Entry 9OA2 (electron microscopy, 3.85 A resolution); this record covers chains C and W of the 12 polymer chains in the assembly.

Chain C:
Name: Replicative DNA helicase
From: Escherichia coli
Notes: EC 3.6.4.12
UniProtKB: P0ACB0 (DNAB_ECOLI); numbering as in UniProt (aligned over 1-471)
Chain sequence (471 residues; numbered 1 to 471; the number before each row is that of its first residue):
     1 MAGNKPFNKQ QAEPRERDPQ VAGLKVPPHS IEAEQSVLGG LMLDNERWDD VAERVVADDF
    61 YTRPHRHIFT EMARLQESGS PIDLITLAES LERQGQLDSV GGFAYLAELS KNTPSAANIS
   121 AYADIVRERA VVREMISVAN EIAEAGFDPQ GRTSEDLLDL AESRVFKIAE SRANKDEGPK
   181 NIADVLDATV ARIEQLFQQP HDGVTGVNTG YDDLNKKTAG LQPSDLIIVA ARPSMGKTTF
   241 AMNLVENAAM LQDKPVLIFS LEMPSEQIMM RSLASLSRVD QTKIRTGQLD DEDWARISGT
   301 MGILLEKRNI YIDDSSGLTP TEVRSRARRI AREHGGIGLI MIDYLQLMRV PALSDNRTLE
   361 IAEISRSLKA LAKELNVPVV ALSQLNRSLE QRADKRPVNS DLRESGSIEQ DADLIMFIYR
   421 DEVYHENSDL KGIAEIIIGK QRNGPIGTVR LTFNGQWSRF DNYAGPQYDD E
Not modelled in the structure: 1-23, 469-471
Swiss-Prot annotation at these positions:
  - binding site (ATP): Ser-234, Lys-237, Thr-238, Arg-442
  - mutagenesis: Pro-81 (P81H: About 100-fold increased survival following 3000 Gy ionizing radiation), Ala-130 (A130V: In dnaB8, dnaB43, dnaB454; temperature sensitive, no DNA replication at 42 degrees Celsius in vivo, in vitro decreased helicase activity at 30, at 42 degrees Celius almost no helicase, no ...), Met-242 (M242I: In dnaB70; temperature sensitive, no DNA replication at 42 degrees Celsius in vivo, in vitro 25% helicase activity at 30, further decreased helicase at 42 degrees Celius, low ATPase activity ...), Gly-299 (G299D: In dnaB252; temperature sensitive, no DNA replication at 42 degrees Celsius in vivo, in vitro no change in pRNA synthesis, 5'-3' helicase activity or ATPase at either temperature)
Bound ions: Mg2+: Thr-238 (together with ADP)
Residues lining bound ligands: ADP (adenosine-5'-diphosphate): Pro-233, Ser-234, Met-235, Gly-236, Lys-237, Thr-238, Thr-239, Glu-262, Met-263, Arg-271, Gln-281, Thr-282, Arg-420, Gly-455, Gln-456, Ser-458

Chain W:
Name: Helicase loader
From: Escherichia phage Lambda
UniProtKB: P03689 (VRPP_LAMBD); residue numbers follow UniProt; this construct covers 1-233
Chain sequence (233 residues; row label = number of the first residue in the row):
     1 MENIAAQMVN FDREQMRRIA NNMPEQYDEK PQVQQVAQII NGVFSQLLAT FPASLANRDQ
    61 NEVNEIRRQW VLAFRENGIT TMEQVNAGMR VARRQNRPFL PSPGQFVAWC REEASVTAGL
   121 PNVSELVDMV YEYCRKRGLY PDAESYPWKS NAHYWLVTNL YQNMRANALT DAELRRKAAD
   181 ELVHMTARIN RGEAIPEPVK QLPVMGGRPL NRAQALAKIA EIKAKFGLKG ASV
Not modelled in the structure: 1-118, 233
Sequence notes: engineered mutation Glu-2 (Lys in P03689)

How chain C and chain W interact:
Residue-residue contacts - 17 pairs, chain C then chain W:
  Asp-187(C) with Lys-229(W)
  Val-190(C) with Leu-228(W), hydrophobic
  Ala-191(C) with Gly-230(W)
  Glu-194(C) with Ile-219(W); Ile-222(W); Lys-223(W); Leu-228(W)
  Phe-197(C) with Arg-212(W), hydrogen bond (backbone-side chain); Leu-216(W); Ile-219(W), hydrophobic
  Gln-198(C) with Arg-212(W), hydrogen bond (backbone-side chain); Leu-216(W); Ile-219(W)
  Gln-199(C) with Arg-212(W)
  Pro-200(C) with Arg-212(W)
  Tyr-468(C) with Gly-138(W); Leu-139(W), hydrophobic
Interface residues without a listed pair, chain C (10 interface residues in all): Leu-196
Interface residues without a listed pair, chain W (11 interface residues in all): Ala-215

Summary:
Chain C and chain W form an interface of 10 and 11 residues respectively; the contacts include 2 hydrogen
bonds. Among the polar pairs are Phe-197(C)/Arg-212(W) and Gln-198(C)/Arg-212(W). Ligands of chain C: ADP.
Chain C is Replicative DNA helicase (Escherichia coli) and chain W is Helicase loader (Escherichia phage
Lambda); the structure, Ecoli DnaB helicase and Phage Lambda loader P with ADP-Mg in a 6:6 stoichiometry
ratio, was determined by electron microscopy together with 8V9S and 9OA1 from the same study.
